Entry 9DL1 (X-ray diffraction, 2.30 A resolution); this record covers chains F and H of the 8 polymer chains in the assembly.

# Chain F
Protein: MHC class I antigen, A-2 alpha chain
From: Homo sapiens
UniProt: A0A5B8RNS7 (A0A5B8RNS7_HUMAN); residues 1-275 here correspond to UniProt positions 25-299 (UniProt number = residue number + 24)
Sequence (276 residues; row label = number of the first residue in the row; numbering starts at 0):
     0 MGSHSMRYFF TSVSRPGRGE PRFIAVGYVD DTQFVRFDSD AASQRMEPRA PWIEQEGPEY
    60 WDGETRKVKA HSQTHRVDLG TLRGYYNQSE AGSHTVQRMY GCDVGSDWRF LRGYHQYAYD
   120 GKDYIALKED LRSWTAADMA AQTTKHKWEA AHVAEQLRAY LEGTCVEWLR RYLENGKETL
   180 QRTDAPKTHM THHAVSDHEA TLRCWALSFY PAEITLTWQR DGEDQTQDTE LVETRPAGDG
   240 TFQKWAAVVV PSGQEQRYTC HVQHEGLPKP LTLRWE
Disordered / not traced: 0
Construct notes: initiating methionine (0)
Disulfide bonds: Cys101-Cys164, Cys203-Cys259

# Chain H
Protein: Cancer/testis antigen 1
UniProt: P78358 (CTG1B_HUMAN); residues 1-8 here correspond to UniProt positions 157-164 (UniProt number = residue number + 156)
Sequence (9 residues; each row starts with the number of its first residue):
     1 SLLMWITQV
Construct notes: expression tag (9)

# Interface between chain F and chain H
Residue-residue contacts (41):
  Met5(F) - Ser1(H)
  Tyr7(F) - Ser1(H)  hydrogen bond (side chain-backbone)
  Tyr7(F) - Leu2(H)  hydrophobic
  Phe9(F) - Leu2(H)  hydrophobic
  Met45(F) - Leu2(H)  hydrophobic
  Glu63(F) - Ser1(H)  hydrogen bond
  Glu63(F) - Leu2(H)  hydrogen bond (side chain-backbone)
  Lys66(F) - Ser1(H)  hydrogen bond
  Lys66(F) - Leu2(H)  hydrogen bond (side chain-backbone)
  Lys66(F) - Leu3(H)
  Lys66(F) - Met4(H)
  Val67(F) - Leu2(H)
  His70(F) - Leu3(H)
  His70(F) - Ile6(H)
  Thr73(F) - Ile6(H)
  Thr73(F) - Thr7(H)
  Thr73(F) - Gln8(H)
  His74(F) - Ile6(H)
  Val76(F) - Gln8(H)
  Asp77(F) - Gln8(H)
  Asp77(F) - Val9(H)  hydrogen bond (side chain-backbone)
  Thr80(F) - Val9(H)
  Leu81(F) - Val9(H)  hydrophobic
  Tyr84(F) - Val9(H)  hydrogen bond (side chain-backbone)
  Arg97(F) - Ile6(H)
  Tyr99(F) - Leu2(H)
  Tyr99(F) - Leu3(H)  hydrogen bond (side chain-backbone)
  Tyr116(F) - Val9(H)
  Thr143(F) - Val9(H)  hydrogen bond (side chain-backbone)
  Trp147(F) - Thr7(H)  hydrogen bond (side chain-backbone)
  Trp147(F) - Gln8(H)  hydrogen bond (side chain-backbone)
  Trp147(F) - Val9(H)  hydrophobic
  Val152(F) - Thr7(H)
  Gln155(F) - Trp5(H)  hydrogen bond
  Leu156(F) - Leu3(H)  hydrophobic
  Tyr159(F) - Ser1(H)  hydrogen bond (side chain-backbone)
  Tyr159(F) - Leu2(H)
  Tyr159(F) - Leu3(H)  hydrophobic
  Thr163(F) - Ser1(H)
  Trp167(F) - Ser1(H)
  Tyr171(F) - Ser1(H)  hydrogen bond (side chain-backbone)
Other interface residues (no listed pair), chain F (32 interface residues in all): Tyr59, Ala69, Tyr123, Lys146, Ala150

# Overview
Chain F and chain H form an interface of 32 and 9 residues respectively; the contacts include 14 hydrogen
bonds. Among the polar pairs are Tyr7(F)-Ser1(H), Glu63(F)-Ser1(H) and Glu63(F)-Leu2(H).
Here chain F is MHC class I antigen, A-2 alpha chain (Homo sapiens) and chain H is Cancer/testis antigen 1.
Entry 9DL1 (Crystal Structure of HLA-A*02:01/NY-ESO-1 (SLLMWITQV) and a target specific TRACeR-I) was
determined by X-ray diffraction.
